Entry 1NF5 (X-ray diffraction, 2.00 A resolution); this record covers chains A and B.

[Chain A]
Molecule: Alpha-lactalbumin
From: Mus musculus
UniProtKB: P29752 (LALBA_MOUSE); residues 1-123 here correspond to UniProt positions 21-143 (UniProt number = residue number + 20)
Amino-acid sequence (123 residues; row label = number of the first residue in the row):
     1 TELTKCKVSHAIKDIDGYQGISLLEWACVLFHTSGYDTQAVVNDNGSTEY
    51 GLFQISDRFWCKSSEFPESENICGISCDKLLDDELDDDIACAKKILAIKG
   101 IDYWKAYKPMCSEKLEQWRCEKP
Cystine bridges: Cys-6/Cys-120, Cys-28/Cys-111, Cys-61/Cys-77, Cys-73/Cys-91
Ion coordination: Ca2+: Lys-79, Asp-82, Glu-84, Asp-87, Asp-88
Reported in the primary citation:
  - binding site for beta-D-glucopyranose: His-32

[Chain B]
Molecule: beta-1,4-galactosyltransferase
From: Bos taurus
Notes: EC 2.4.1.22, 2.4.1.90, 2.4.1.38
UniProtKB: P08037 (B4GT1_BOVIN); numbering as in UniProt (aligned over 130-402)
Amino-acid sequence (286 residues; row label = number of the first residue in the row):
   117 ASMTGGQQMGRGSSLTACPEESPLLVGPMLIEFNIPVDLKLVEQQNPKVK
   167 LGGRYTPMDCISPHKVAIIIPFRNRQEHLKYWLYYLHPILQRQQLDYGIY
   217 VINQAGESMFNRAKLLNVGFKEALKDYDYNCFVFSDVDLIPMNDHNTYRC
   267 FSQPRHISVAMDKFGFSLPYVQYFGGVSALSKQQFLSINGFPNNYWGWGG
   317 EDDDIYNRLAFRGMSVSRPNAVIGKCRMIRHSRDKKNEPNPQRFDRIAHT
   367 KETMLSDGLNSLTYMVLEVQRYPLYTKITVDIGTPS
Not modelled in the structure: 117-130
Cystine bridges: Cys-134/Cys-176, Cys-247/Cys-266
Residues lining bound ligands: beta-D-glucopyranose (BGC): Lys-279, Phe-280, Tyr-286, Tyr-289, Trp-314, Gly-315, Gly-316, Glu-317, Asp-318, Asp-319, Arg-359
Swiss-Prot annotation at these positions:
  - binding site (UDP-alpha-D-galactose): Pro-187 to Arg-191, Phe-226 to Arg-228, Val-253, Asp-254, Trp-314, His-347 to Arg-349
  - binding site (Mn(2+)): Asp-254, His-347
  - binding site (N-acetyl-D-glucosamine): Gly-316 to Asp-319, Arg-359
Reported in the primary citation:
  - conformationally variable residues (loop rearrangement, side-chain flip): Gly-313, Trp-314, Ile-345 to His-365
  - binding site for beta-D-glucopyranose: Asp-319, Arg-359
  - specificity-determining residues: Arg-359

[Interface between chain A and chain B]
Contacting residue pairs (24; chain A residue first):
  Phe-31(A) / Pro-285(B)  hydrophobic
  Phe-31(A) / Tyr-286(B)  hydrophobic
  His-32(A) / Tyr-286(B)
  His-32(A) / Arg-359(B)  hydrogen bond (backbone-side chain)
  His-32(A) / Phe-360(B)
  Asn-43(A) / Glu-354(B)  hydrogen bond (backbone-side chain)
  Asp-44(A) / Pro-357(B)
  Lys-105(A) / Pro-357(B)
  Lys-105(A) / Phe-360(B)
  Ala-106(A) / Phe-360(B)  hydrophobic
  Pro-109(A) / Phe-360(B)
  Pro-109(A) / Ile-363(B)  hydrophobic
  Met-110(A) / Gln-288(B)
  Met-110(A) / Asp-319(B)
  Met-110(A) / Phe-360(B)  hydrophobic
  Met-110(A) / Ile-363(B)  hydrophobic
  Lys-114(A) / Val-287(B)
  Lys-114(A) / Gln-288(B)
  Lys-114(A) / Tyr-322(B)  hydrogen bond
  Gln-117(A) / Tyr-286(B)
  Gln-117(A) / Val-287(B)  hydrogen bond (side chain-backbone)
  Gln-117(A) / Gln-288(B)  hydrogen bond
  Trp-118(A) / Pro-285(B)
  Trp-118(A) / Tyr-286(B)  hydrophobic
Interface residues without a listed pair, chain A (14 interface residues in all): Val-41, Val-42, Glu-113
Interface residues without a listed pair, chain B (15 interface residues in all): Phe-280, Arg-349, Pro-355, Ala-364

[Summary]
14 residues of chain A and 15 residues of chain B are in contact; the contacts include 5 hydrogen bonds. Polar
pairs include His-32(A)/Arg-359(B), Asn-43(A)/Glu-354(B) and Lys-114(A)/Tyr-322(B). Bound to chain B:
beta-D-glucopyranose. From the paper: a binding site for beta-D-glucopyranose at His-32(A) and Asp-319(B)
among others; the specificity determinant Arg-359(B).
Chain A is Alpha-lactalbumin (Mus musculus) and chain B is beta-1,4-galactosyltransferase (Bos taurus); the
structure, Crystal Structure of Lactose Synthase, Complex with Glucose, was determined by X-ray diffraction,
deposited together with 1NQI, 1NKH and 1NHE.
